PDB entry 8Z3R | electron microscopy, 2.28 A resolution | chains A and B of the 6 polymer chains in the assembly

# Chain A (and B)
Molecule: Adenosine deaminase domain-containing protein
Organism: Limisphaera ngatamarikiensis
Notes: chain B of this document is another copy of the same molecule, construct and numbering; everything in this record applies to it too
UniProtKB: A0A6M1RED6 (A0A6M1RED6_9BACT); residue numbers follow UniProt; this construct covers 1-629
Chain sequence (635 residues; each row starts with the number of its first residue):
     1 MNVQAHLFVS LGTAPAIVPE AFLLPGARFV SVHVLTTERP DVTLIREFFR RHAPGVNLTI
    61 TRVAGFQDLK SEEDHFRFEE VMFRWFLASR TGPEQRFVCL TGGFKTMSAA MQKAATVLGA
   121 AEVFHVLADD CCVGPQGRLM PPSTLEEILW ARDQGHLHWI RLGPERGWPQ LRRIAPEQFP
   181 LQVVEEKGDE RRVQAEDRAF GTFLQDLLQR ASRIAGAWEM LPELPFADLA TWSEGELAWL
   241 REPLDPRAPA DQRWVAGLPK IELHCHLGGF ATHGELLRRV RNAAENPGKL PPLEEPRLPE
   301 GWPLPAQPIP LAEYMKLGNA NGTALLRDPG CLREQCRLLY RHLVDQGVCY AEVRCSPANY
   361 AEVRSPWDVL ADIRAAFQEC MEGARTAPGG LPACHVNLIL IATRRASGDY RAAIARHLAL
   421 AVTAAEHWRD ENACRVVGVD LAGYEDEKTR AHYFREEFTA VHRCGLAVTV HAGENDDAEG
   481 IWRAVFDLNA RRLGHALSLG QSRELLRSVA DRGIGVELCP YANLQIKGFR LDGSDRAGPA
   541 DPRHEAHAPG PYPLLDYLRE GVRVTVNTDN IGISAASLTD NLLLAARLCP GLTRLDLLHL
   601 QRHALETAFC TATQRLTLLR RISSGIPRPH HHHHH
Unresolved in the structure: 1, 535-547, 630-635
Differences from the reference sequence: expression tag (630-635)
Metal / ion sites: Zn2+: His-264, His-266, His-471
Ligand contacts:
  - LQJ (3'-O-[(R)-{[(2S,3aS,4S,6S,6aS)-6-(6-amino-9H-purin-9-yl)-2-hydroxy-2-oxotetrahydro-2H-2lambda~5~-furo[3,4-d][1,3,2]dioxaphosphol-4-yl]methoxy}(hydroxy)phosphoryl]adenosine), molecule 1: Leu-11, Gly-12, Thr-13, Ala-14, Thr-37, Arg-39, Gln-67, Gly-102, Gly-103, Phe-104, Lys-105, Met-107
  - LQJ, molecule 2: Ala-14, Ile-17, Glu-20, Thr-101, Lys-105, His-125, Val-126, Leu-127, Ala-128, Met-140, Pro-141

# Interface between chain A and chain B
Pairs across the interface (85):
  Leu-69(A) / His-125(B)
  Leu-69(A) / Leu-127(B)
  Lys-70(A) / Asp-129(B)  salt bridge
  Lys-70(A) / His-158(B)  hydrogen bond
  Lys-70(A) / Ile-160(B)
  Ser-71(A) / Ile-160(B)
  Glu-72(A) / Ile-160(B)
  Glu-72(A) / Arg-161(B)
  His-75(A) / Leu-162(B)
  Phe-76(A) / Leu-162(B)
  Leu-100(A) / Lys-105(B)
  Gly-102(A) / Lys-105(B)
  Gly-103(A) / Lys-105(B)  hydrogen bond (backbone-side chain)
  Lys-105(A) / Leu-100(B)
  Lys-105(A) / Gly-102(B)
  Lys-105(A) / Gly-103(B)  hydrogen bond (side chain-backbone)
  Lys-105(A) / Ser-108(B)
  Thr-106(A) / His-125(B)
  Ser-108(A) / Lys-105(B)
  Ala-109(A) / Ala-109(B)  hydrophobic
  Ala-109(A) / Gln-112(B)
  Gln-112(A) / Ala-109(B)
  His-125(A) / Lys-105(B)
  His-125(A) / Thr-106(B)
  Leu-127(A) / Leu-69(B)  hydrophobic
  His-158(A) / Lys-70(B)
  Ile-160(A) / Lys-70(B)
  Ile-160(A) / Ser-71(B)
  Ile-160(A) / Glu-72(B)
  Arg-161(A) / Glu-72(B)
  Leu-162(A) / His-75(B)
  Arg-166(A) / Gln-205(B)
  Arg-166(A) / Leu-208(B)
  Arg-166(A) / Gln-209(B)
  Arg-166(A) / Ser-212(B)
  Gly-167(A) / Ser-212(B)
  Trp-168(A) / Ser-212(B)
  Trp-168(A) / Ala-215(B)  hydrophobic
  Pro-169(A) / Ser-212(B)
  Pro-169(A) / Gly-216(B)
  Leu-208(A) / Arg-166(B)
  Gln-209(A) / Arg-166(B)
  Arg-210(A) / Trp-218(B)
  Ala-211(A) / Trp-168(B)
  Ser-212(A) / Arg-166(B)  hydrogen bond
  Ser-212(A) / Gly-167(B)
  Ser-212(A) / Trp-168(B)
  Ser-212(A) / Pro-169(B)
  Ile-214(A) / Trp-218(B)  hydrophobic
  Ala-215(A) / Trp-168(B)  hydrophobic
  Gly-216(A) / Pro-169(B)
  Trp-218(A) / Arg-210(B)
  Trp-218(A) / Ala-227(B)
  Glu-219(A) / Arg-620(B)  salt bridge
  Pro-222(A) / Arg-620(B)
  Glu-223(A) / Leu-616(B)
  Glu-223(A) / Arg-620(B)  salt bridge
  Ala-227(A) / Trp-218(B)
  Arg-455(A) / Arg-455(B)
  Arg-455(A) / Phe-486(B)
  Arg-455(A) / Asp-487(B)  salt bridge
  His-462(A) / Trp-482(B)
  His-462(A) / Phe-486(B)
  Arg-463(A) / Trp-482(B)
  Cys-464(A) / Glu-504(B)
  Gly-465(A) / Ser-508(B)
  Glu-479(A) / Arg-463(B)  salt bridge
  Trp-482(A) / His-462(B)
  Trp-482(A) / Arg-463(B)
  Arg-483(A) / Arg-463(B)
  Phe-486(A) / Arg-455(B)
  Phe-486(A) / His-462(B)
  Phe-486(A) / Asn-489(B)
  Asp-487(A) / Arg-455(B)  salt bridge
  Asn-489(A) / Phe-486(B)
  Asn-489(A) / Asn-489(B)  hydrogen bond
  Asn-489(A) / Arg-512(B)  hydrogen bond (backbone-side chain)
  Arg-491(A) / Asp-511(B)
  Arg-491(A) / Arg-512(B)
  Glu-504(A) / Cys-464(B)
  Ser-508(A) / Gly-465(B)
  Asp-511(A) / Arg-491(B)
  Arg-512(A) / Asn-489(B)  hydrogen bond (side chain-backbone)
  Leu-616(A) / Glu-223(B)
  Arg-620(A) / Glu-223(B)  salt bridge
Also at the interface, not in a pair above, chain A (65 interface residues in all): Phe-104, Lys-113, Gln-170, Arg-172, Gln-205, Met-220, Asp-228, Ala-230, Thr-231, Val-485
Also at the interface, not in a pair above, chain B (62 interface residues in all): Phe-76, Thr-101, Phe-104, Arg-172, Ala-211, Ile-214, Met-220, Pro-222, Asp-228, Ala-230, Arg-483, Leu-619

# In short
Chain A and chain B form an interface of 65 and 62 residues respectively, with 7 hydrogen bonds and 7 salt
bridges. Polar pairs include Lys-70(A)/Asp-129(B), Glu-219(A)/Arg-620(B) and Glu-223(A)/Arg-620(B). Bound to
chain A: compound LQJ. His-264(A), His-266(A) and His-471(A) coordinate Zn2+.
Both chains are Adenosine deaminase domain-containing protein (Limisphaera ngatamarikiensis). Entry 8Z3R (The
structure of type III CRISPR-associated deaminase in complex cA4) was determined by electron microscopy,
deposited together with 8Z3P, 8Z3K and 8Z40.
